PDB entry 3L0P | X-ray diffraction, 3.00 A resolution | chain A

Chain A:
Molecule: Adenylate kinase
From: Desulfovibrio gigas
Notes: EC 2.7.4.3
UniProtKB: C7U112 (C7U112_DESGI); residue numbers follow UniProt; this construct covers 1-223
Chain sequence (223 residues; row label = number of the first residue in the row):
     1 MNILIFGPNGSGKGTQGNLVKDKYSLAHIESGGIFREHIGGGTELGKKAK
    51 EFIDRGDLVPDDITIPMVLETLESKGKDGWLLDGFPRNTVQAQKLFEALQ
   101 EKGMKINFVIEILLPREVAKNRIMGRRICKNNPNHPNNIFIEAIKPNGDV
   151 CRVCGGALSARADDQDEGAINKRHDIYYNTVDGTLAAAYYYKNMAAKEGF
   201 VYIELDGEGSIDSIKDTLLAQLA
Disordered / not traced: 209
Metal / ion sites: Fe ion: Cys129, His135, Cys151
What the authors report for this chain:
  - Fe ion coordination: Cys129, His135, Cys151, Cys154
  - binding site for glycerol: Gly10, Arg126
  - catalytic residues: Arg126 (citing earlier work)

Summary:
The Fe ion site is built by Cys129, His135 and Cys151. From the paper: the catalytic residue Arg126; a binding
site for glycerol at Gly10 and Arg126.
Chain A is Adenylate kinase (Desulfovibrio gigas); the structure, Crystal structures of Iron containing
Adenylate kinase from Desulfovibrio gigas, was determined by X-ray diffraction (same publication as 3L0S and
2XB4).
